5W2Q - chain A; structure by X-ray diffraction, 1.80 A resolution.

== Chain A ==
Molecule: 3-oxoacyl-[acyl-carrier-protein] synthase 1
Source organism: Mycobacterium tuberculosis
Notes: EC 2.3.1.41
UniProtKB: H8ESN0 (FAB1_MYCTE); numbering as in UniProt (aligned over 1-416)
Chain sequence (439 residues; each row starts with the number of its first residue; numbers below 1 keep their minus sign (Met-22 is residue -22)):
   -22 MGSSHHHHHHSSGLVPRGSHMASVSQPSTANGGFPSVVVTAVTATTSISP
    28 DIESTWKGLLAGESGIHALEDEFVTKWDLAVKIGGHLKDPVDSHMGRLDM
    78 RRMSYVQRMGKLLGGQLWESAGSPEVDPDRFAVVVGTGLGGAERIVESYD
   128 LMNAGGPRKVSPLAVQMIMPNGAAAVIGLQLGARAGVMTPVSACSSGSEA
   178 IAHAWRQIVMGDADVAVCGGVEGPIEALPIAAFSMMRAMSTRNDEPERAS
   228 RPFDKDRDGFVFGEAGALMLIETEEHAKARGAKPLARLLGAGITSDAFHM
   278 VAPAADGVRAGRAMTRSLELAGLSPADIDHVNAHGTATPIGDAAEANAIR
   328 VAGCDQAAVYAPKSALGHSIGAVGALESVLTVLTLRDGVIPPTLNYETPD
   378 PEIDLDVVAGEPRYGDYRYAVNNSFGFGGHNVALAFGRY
Unresolved in the structure: -22 to 2
Construct notes: initiating methionine (-22); expression tag (-21 to 0); engineered mutation Val1 (Met in H8ESN0)
Metal / ion sites: Na+: Asn309, Ala310, Glu354, Asn399, Asn400
Ligand contacts:
  - N-(1-methylindazol-6-yl)butane-1-sulfonamide (6U5), molecule 1: Gly115, Leu116, Ala119, Glu120, Ile122, Val142, Ile145, Met146, Glu199, Leu205, Pro206, Ala209, Phe210, Ile347
  - N-(1-methylindazol-6-yl)butane-1-sulfonamide (6U5), molecule 2: Leu116, Gly117, Glu120, Glu199, Gly200, Pro201, Ile202, Glu203, Pro206, Phe210, Phe239, Gly240, Glu241, His345, Ser346, Ile347
  - 3,3',3''-phosphanetriyltripropanoic acid (TCE): Gly92, Trp95, Pro101, Glu102, Val103, Pro105, Phe108, Leu156, Gln157, Leu158, Gly159, Arg161
From the paper describing this entry:
  - mutagenesis - A119T, I122S, V123A, I145T, P206T, M213L, G240S: increased growth in response to N-(1-methylindazol-6-yl)butane-1-sulfonamide
  - catalytic residues: Cys171, His311 (citing earlier work)

== Summary ==
Bound to chain A: N-(1-methylindazol-6-yl)butane-1-sulfonamide and 3,3',3''-phosphanetriyltripropanoic acid.
Asn309, Ala310, Glu354, Asn399 and Asn400 form the Na+ site. From the paper: catalytic residues Cys171 and
His311; A119T, I122S and V123A, among others, increase growth in response to
N-(1-methylindazol-6-yl)butane-1-sulfonamide; 7 substitutions were tested in all.
Chain A is 3-oxoacyl-[acyl-carrier-protein] synthase 1 (Mycobacterium tuberculosis); the structure, Crystal
structure of Mycobacterium tuberculosis KasA in complex with 6U5, was determined by X-ray diffraction together
with 5W2O, 5W2P and 5W2S from the same study.
